8DWU - chains B and I of the 9 polymer chains in the assembly; structure by electron microscopy, 3.40 A resolution.

== Chain B (and I) ==
Name: Speckle-type POZ protein
Source organism: Homo sapiens
Notes: chain I of this document is another copy of the same molecule, construct and numbering; everything in this record applies to it too
UniProt: O43791 (SPOP_HUMAN); numbering as in UniProt (aligned over 1-374)
Amino-acid sequence (374 residues; row label = number of the first residue in the row):
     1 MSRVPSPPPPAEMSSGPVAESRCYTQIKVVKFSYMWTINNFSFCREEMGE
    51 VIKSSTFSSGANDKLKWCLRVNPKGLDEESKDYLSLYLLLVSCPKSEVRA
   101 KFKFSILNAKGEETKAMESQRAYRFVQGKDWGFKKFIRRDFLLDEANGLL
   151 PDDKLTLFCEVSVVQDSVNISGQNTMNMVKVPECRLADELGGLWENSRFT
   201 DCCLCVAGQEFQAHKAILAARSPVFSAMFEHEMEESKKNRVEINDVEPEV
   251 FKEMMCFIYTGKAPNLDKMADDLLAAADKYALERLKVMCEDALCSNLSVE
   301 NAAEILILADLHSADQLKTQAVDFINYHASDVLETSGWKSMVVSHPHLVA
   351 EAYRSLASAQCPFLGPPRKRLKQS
Not modelled in the structure: 1-13, 358-374 (chain I: 1-175, 359-374)
Sequence notes: engineered mutation Arg22 (Trp in O43791)
Curated features (UniProtKB/Swiss-Prot):
  - region: Tyr123 to Phe133 (Important for binding substrate proteins), Leu186 to Ile217 (Important for homodimerization)
  - natural variant: Thr25 (T25A: In NSDVS2), Tyr83 (Y83C: In NSDVS2), Arg121 (R121Q: In NSDVS1), Gly132 (G132V: In NSDVS2), Arg138 (R138C: In NSDVS2), Asp144 (D144N: In NSDVS1)
  - mutagenesis: Tyr87 (Y87A: Strongly reduced affinity for substrate proteins), Tyr123 (Y123A: Strongly reduced affinity for substrate proteins), Asp130 (D130A: Strongly reduced affinity for substrate proteins), Trp131 (W131A: Strongly reduced affinity for substrate proteins), Phe133 (F133A: Strongly reduced affinity for substrate proteins), Leu186 (L186D: Strongly reduced homodimerization. Reduces the activity of the cullin-RING-based BCR (BTB-CUL3-RBX1) E3 ubiquitin-protein ligase complex), Leu190 (L190D: Strongly reduced homodimerization. Reduces the activity of the cullin-RING-based BCR (BTB-CUL3-RBX1) E3 ubiquitin-protein ligase complex), Leu193 (L193D: Strongly reduced homodimerization. Reduces the activity of the cullin-RING-based BCR (BTB-CUL3-RBX1) E3 ubiquitin-protein ligase complex), Ile217 (I217K: Strongly reduced homodimerization. Reduces the activity of the cullin-RING-based BCR (BTB-CUL3-RBX1) E3 ubiquitin-protein ligase complex)
From the paper describing this entry:
  - self-association interface (contacts with another copy of this molecule): Arg22
  - mutagenesis - W22R: decreased catalytic activity
  - mutagenesis - W22R, E78K: increased catalytic activity on BRD3
  - mutagenesis - W22R, E78K: increased stability
  - disease-associated variants - W22R, E78K: increased catalytic activity on BRD3
  - disease-associated variants - W22R, E78K: increased stability
  - disease-associated variants - R45L, R45W, E47K, E78K, S80R, Y327C, Y327F (citing earlier work)
  - mutagenesis - W131G: increased stability (proposed by the authors, not directly observed)
  - disease-associated variants - W131G: decreased stability

== How chain B and chain I interact ==
Residue-residue contacts (32):
  Gln173(B) with Tyr327(I)
  Asn177(B) with Asp291(I), hydrogen bond
  Val179(B) with Gln316(I)
  Lys180(B) with Gln316(I)
  Val181(B) with Val287(I), hydrophobic
  Pro182(B) with Val287(I)
  Arg185(B) with Glu283(I); Arg284(I)
  Leu186(B) with Arg221(I)
  Glu189(B) with Ala220(I)
  Leu190(B) with Ala220(I), hydrophobic
  Leu193(B) with Ala216(I); Ala220(I), hydrophobic
  Arg198(B) with Ser226(I); Glu230(I), salt bridge
  His214(B) with Ala216(I)
  Ile217(B) with Leu190(I), hydrophobic
  Ala220(B) with Glu189(I); Leu193(I), hydrophobic
  Arg221(B) with Arg185(I), hydrogen bond (backbone-side chain); Leu186(I); Glu189(I)
  Glu230(B) with Arg198(I), salt bridge
  Glu234(B) with Phe199(I)
  Phe257(B) with Arg185(I)
  Arg284(B) with Arg185(I)
  Val287(B) with Val179(I), hydrophobic; Val181(I), hydrophobic
  Gln316(B) with Met178(I); Val179(I)
  Gln320(B) with Met178(I), hydrogen bond; Val179(I)
Interface residues without a listed pair, chain B (29 interface residues in all): Phe199, Asp201, Ala216, Ala219, Ser226, Asp291
Interface residues without a listed pair, chain I (32 interface residues in all): Lys180, Pro182, Glu183, Cys184, Asp201, His214, Ile217, Ala219, Cys294, Ser295, Gln320

== Overview ==
29 residues of chain B face 32 of chain I across their interface; the contacts include 3 hydrogen bonds and 2
salt bridges. Polar pairs include Arg198(B)-Glu230(I), Asn177(B)-Asp291(I) and Arg221(B)-Arg185(I). Curated
annotation (UniProt) lists 9 mutagenesis sites on chain B. From the paper: W22R, E78K and W131G of chain B
increase stability; a self-association interface involving Arg22(B).
Chain B and chain I are both Speckle-type POZ protein (Homo sapiens); the structure, SPOP W22R Form 1, was
determined by electron microscopy (same publication as 8DWS, 8DWT and 8DWV).
